Entry 5JRG (X-ray diffraction, 2.50 A resolution); this record covers chains C and J of the 10 polymer chains in the assembly.

Chain C:
Molecule: Histone H2A type 1-B/E
From: Homo sapiens
UniProtKB: P04908 (H2A1B_HUMAN); residues 0-129 here correspond to UniProt positions 1-130 (UniProt number = residue number + 1)
Sequence (133 residues; each row starts with the number of its first residue; numbers below 1 keep their minus sign (Gly-3 is residue -3)):
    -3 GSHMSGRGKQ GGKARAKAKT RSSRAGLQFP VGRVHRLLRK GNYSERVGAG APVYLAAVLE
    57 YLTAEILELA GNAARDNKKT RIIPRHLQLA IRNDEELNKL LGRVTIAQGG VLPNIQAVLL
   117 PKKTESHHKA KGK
Not modelled in the structure: -3 to 11, 119-129
Sequence notes: expression tag (-3 to -1)
UniProt features mapped onto this chain:
  - modified residue: Ser1 (N-acetylserine), Arg3 (Citrulline), Lys5 (N6-(2-hydroxyisobutyryl)lysine), Lys9 (N6-(2-hydroxyisobutyryl)lysine), Lys13 (N6-(beta-hydroxybutyryl)lysine), Lys36 (N6-(2-hydroxyisobutyryl)lysine), Lys74 (N6-(2-hydroxyisobutyryl)lysine), Lys75 (N6-(2-hydroxyisobutyryl)lysine), Lys95 (N6-(2-hydroxyisobutyryl)lysine), Gln104 (N5-methylglutamine), Lys118 (N6-(2-hydroxyisobutyryl)lysine), Lys119 (N6-crotonyllysine), Thr120 (Phosphothreonine), Lys125 (N6-crotonyllysine)
  - cross-link (Glycyl lysine isopeptide (Lys-Gly)): Lys13 (interchain with G-Cter in ubiquitin), Lys15 (interchain with G-Cter in ubiquitin), Lys119 (interchain with G-Cter in ubiquitin)

Chain J:
Molecule: 145-nt DNA strand
From: Homo sapiens
Sequence (145 nucleotides; row label = number of the first residue in the row):
     1 ATCAATATCC ACCTGCAGAT TCTACCAAAA GTGTATTTGG AAACTGCTCC ATCAAAAGGC
    61 ATGTTCAGCT GGTTCAGCTG AACATGCCTT TTGATGGAGC AGTTTCCAAA TACACTXTTG
   121 GTAGAATCTG CAGGTGGATA TTGAT
Modified residues: 3DR (1',2'-dideoxyribofuranose-5'-phosphate) at position 117
Ion coordination: Mn2+ site 1 near DT37 (its only coordinating residue here); Mn2+ site 2 near DG39 (its only coordinating residue here); Mn2+ site 3 near DG68 (its only coordinating residue here); Mn2+ site 4 near DG99 (its only coordinating residue here); Mn2+ site 5 near DG120 (its only coordinating residue here); Mn2+ site 6 near DG133 (its only coordinating residue here)

Chain C / chain J interface:
Residue-residue contacts (14; chain C residue first):
  Thr16(C) with DG120(J), sugar contact
  Arg29(C) with DG121(J), hydrogen bond to the phosphate; DT122(J), salt bridge to the phosphate
  Arg42(C) with DA110(J), sugar contact; DT111(J), phosphate contact
  Val43(C) with DA110(J), sugar contact; DT111(J), hydrogen bond to the phosphate
  Gly44(C) with DA110(J), phosphate contact
  Ala45(C) with DA110(J), hydrogen bond to the phosphate
  Lys75(C) with DC131(J), phosphate contact
  Thr76(C) with DG130(J), sugar contact; DC131(J), hydrogen bond to the phosphate
  Arg77(C) with DG130(J), hydrogen bond to the sugar; DC131(J), hydrogen bond to the phosphate
Other interface residues (no listed pair), chain C (13 interface residues in all): Lys13, Pro26, Glu41, Lys74
Other interface residues (no listed pair), chain J (9 interface residues in all): DT119, DA132

In short:
Chain C and chain J form an interface of 13 and 9 residues respectively, with 6 hydrogen bonds and 1 salt
bridge. Polar contacts include Arg77(C)-DG130(J), Arg29(C)-DG121(J) and Val43(C)-DT111(J).
Here chain C is Histone H2A type 1-B/E and chain J is a 145-nt DNA strand, both from Homo sapiens. Entry 5JRG
(Crystal structure of the nucleosome containing the DNA with tetrahydrofuran (THF)) was determined by X-ray
diffraction.
